5XI5 - chains A and E of the 6 polymer chains in the assembly; structure by X-ray diffraction, 2.81 A resolution.

# Chain A
Molecule: Tubulin alpha chain
Source organism: Sus barbatus
Reference sequence: A0A0R4I993 (A0A0R4I993_SUSBA); residues 1-450 here = UniProt positions 1-450
Sequence (450 residues; each row starts with the number of its first residue):
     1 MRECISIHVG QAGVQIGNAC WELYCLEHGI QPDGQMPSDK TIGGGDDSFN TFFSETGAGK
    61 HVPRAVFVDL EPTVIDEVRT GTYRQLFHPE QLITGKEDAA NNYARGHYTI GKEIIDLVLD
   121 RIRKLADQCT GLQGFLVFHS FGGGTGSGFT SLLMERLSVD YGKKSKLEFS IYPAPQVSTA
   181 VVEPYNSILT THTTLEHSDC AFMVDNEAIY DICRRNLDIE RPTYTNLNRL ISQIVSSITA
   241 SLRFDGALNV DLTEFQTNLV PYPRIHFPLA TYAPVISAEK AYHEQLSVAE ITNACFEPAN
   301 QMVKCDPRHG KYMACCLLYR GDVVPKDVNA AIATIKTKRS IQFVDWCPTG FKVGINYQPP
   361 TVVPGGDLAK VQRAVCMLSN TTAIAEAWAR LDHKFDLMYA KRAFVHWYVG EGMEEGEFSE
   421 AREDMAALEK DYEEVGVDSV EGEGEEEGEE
Unresolved in the structure: 438-450
Ion coordination: Ca2+: Asp39, Thr41, Gly44, Glu55
Small-molecule neighbours: GTP (guanosine-5'-triphosphate): Gly10, Gln11, Ala12, Gln15, Ile16, Asp69, Asp98, Ala99, Ala100, Asn101, Asn102, Ser140, Gly142, Gly143, Gly144, Thr145, Gly146, Ile171, Pro173, Ala174, Val177, Ser178, Glu183, Asn206, Tyr224, Leu227, Asn228, Ile231

# Chain E
Molecule: Stathmin-4
Source organism: Rattus norvegicus
Reference sequence: P63043 (STMN4_RAT); residues -38 to 145 here correspond to UniProt positions 6-189 (UniProt number = residue number + 44)
Sequence (184 residues; numbered -38 to 145; the number before each row is that of its first residue; numbers below 1 keep their minus sign (Tyr-38 is residue -38)):
   -38 YKEKMKELPL VSLFCSCFLS DPLNKSSYKY EADTVDLNWC VISDMEVIEL NKCTSGQSFE
    22 VILKPPSFDG VPEFNASLPR RRDPSLEEIQ KKLEAAEERR KYQEAELLKH LAEKREHERE
    82 VIQKAIEENN NFIKMAKEKL AQKMESNKEN REAHLAAMLE RLQEKDKHAE EVRKNKELKE
   142 EASR
Unresolved in the structure: -38 to 5, 28-43, 142-145
UniProt features mapped onto this chain:
  - modified residue: Ser46 (Phosphoserine)
  - lipidation (S-palmitoyl cysteine): Cys-24, Cys-22

# Chain A / chain E interface
Pairs across the interface - 56 pairs, chain A then chain E:
  His107(A) - Leu54(E)
  Tyr108(A) - Lys53(E)
  Tyr108(A) - Leu54(E)
  Tyr108(A) - Ala57(E)  hydrophobic
  Thr109(A) - Arg61(E)  hydrogen bond
  Lys112(A) - Glu55(E)
  Lys112(A) - Glu58(E)  salt bridge
  Leu152(A) - Leu54(E)  hydrophobic
  Arg156(A) - Leu47(E)
  Arg156(A) - Gln51(E)  hydrogen bond
  Ser158(A) - Asp44(E)  hydrogen bond
  Val159(A) - Pro45(E)
  Val159(A) - Ile50(E)  hydrophobic
  Asp245(A) - Cys14(E)  hydrogen bond
  Asp245(A) - Ser16(E)
  Ala247(A) - Asn12(E)
  Ala247(A) - Ser19(E)
  Leu248(A) - Ser19(E)
  Pro325(A) - Gln18(E)
  Pro325(A) - Phe20(E)  hydrophobic
  Asn329(A) - Val8(E)
  Asn329(A) - Phe20(E)
  Asn329(A) - Val22(E)
  Ile332(A) - Val22(E)  hydrophobic
  Ile332(A) - Leu24(E)  hydrophobic
  Ala333(A) - Met6(E)  hydrophobic
  Lys336(A) - Leu24(E)
  Asp345(A) - Pro27(E)
  Trp346(A) - Pro27(E)
  Pro348(A) - Lys25(E)
  Pro348(A) - Pro27(E)
  Thr349(A) - Ile23(E)
  Thr349(A) - Leu24(E)  hydrogen bond (backbone-backbone)
  Thr349(A) - Lys25(E)  hydrogen bond (backbone-backbone)
  Gly350(A) - Val22(E)
  Phe351(A) - Glu21(E)
  Phe351(A) - Val22(E)  hydrogen bond (backbone-backbone)
  Lys352(A) - Phe20(E)
  Lys352(A) - Glu21(E)  salt bridge
  Val353(A) - Ser19(E)
  Val353(A) - Phe20(E)  hydrogen bond (backbone-backbone)
  Gly354(A) - Gln18(E)
  Ile355(A) - Gly17(E)
  Ile355(A) - Gln18(E)  hydrogen bond (backbone-backbone)
  Asn356(A) - Ser16(E)
  Tyr357(A) - Cys14(E)
  Tyr357(A) - Thr15(E)
  Tyr357(A) - Ser16(E)  hydrogen bond (backbone-backbone)
  Tyr357(A) - Gly17(E)
  Tyr357(A) - Gln18(E)  hydrogen bond
  Val409(A) - Gln64(E)
  Gly410(A) - Gln64(E)
  Glu411(A) - Arg61(E)  hydrogen bond (backbone-side chain)
  Gly412(A) - Ala57(E)
  Gly412(A) - Arg60(E)  hydrogen bond (backbone-side chain)
  Glu414(A) - Arg60(E)
Interface residues without a listed pair, chain A (41 interface residues in all): Asp116, Glu155, Glu196, His197, Gly246, Val328, Cys347, Met413
Interface residues without a listed pair, chain E (31 interface residues in all): Pro26, Ser46

# In short
The interface between chain A and chain E involves 41 residues on one side and 31 on the other; the contacts
include 13 hydrogen bonds and 2 salt bridges. Among the polar pairs are Lys112(A)-Glu58(E), Lys352(A)-Glu21(E)
and Thr109(A)-Arg61(E). Bound to chain A: GTP.
Here chain A is Tubulin alpha chain (Sus barbatus) and chain E is Stathmin-4 (Rattus norvegicus). Entry 5XI5
(Crystal structure of T2R-TTL-PO5 complex) was determined by X-ray diffraction.
